PDB entry 8OTP | X-ray diffraction, 1.40 A resolution | chain AAA

# Chain AAA
Name: Carbonic anhydrase 2
Organism: Homo sapiens
Notes: EC 4.2.1.1
UniProt: P00918 (CAH2_HUMAN); the author numbering skips numbers that UniProt does not, so the offset changes along the chain: 1-125 = UniProt 1-125; 127-261 = UniProt 126-260
Chain sequence (260 residues; numbered 1 to 261; 1 number in that range is skipped by the numbering (no residue carries it; nothing is unmodelled there); the number before each row is that of its first residue):
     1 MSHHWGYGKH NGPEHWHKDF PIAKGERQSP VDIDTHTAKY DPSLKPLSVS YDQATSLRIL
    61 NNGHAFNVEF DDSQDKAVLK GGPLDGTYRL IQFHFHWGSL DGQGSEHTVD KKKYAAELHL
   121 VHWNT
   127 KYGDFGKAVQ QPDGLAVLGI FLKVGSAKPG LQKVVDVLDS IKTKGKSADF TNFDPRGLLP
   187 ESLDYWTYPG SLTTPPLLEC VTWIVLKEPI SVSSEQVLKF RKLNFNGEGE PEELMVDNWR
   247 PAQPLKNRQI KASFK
Not modelled in the structure: 1-2
UniProt features mapped onto this chain:
  - active site: H64 (Proton donor/acceptor)
  - binding site (Zn(2+)): H94, H96, H119
  - binding site (substrate): T199, T200
  - site: Y7 (Fine-tunes the proton-transfer properties of H-64), N62 (Fine-tunes the proton-transfer properties of H-64), N67 (Fine-tunes the proton-transfer properties of H-64), Q92 (Involved in the binding of some activators, including histamine and L-histidine)
  - modified residue: S2 (N-acetylserine), S166 (Phosphoserine), S173 (Phosphoserine)
Metal / ion sites: Zn2+: H94, H96, H119 (together with VZW)
Ligand contacts: VZW (1-cyclopropyl-6-fluoranyl-4-oxidanylidene-7-[4-(4-sulfamoylphenyl)carbonylpiperazin-1-yl]quinoline-3-carboxylic acid): N67, Q92, H94, H96, E106, H119, V121, F131, G132, V135, Q136, V143, S197, L198, T199, T200, P202, L204, W209

# Overview
Bound to chain AAA: compound VZW. H94, H96 and H119 coordinate Zn2+. UniProt lists active-site residue H64, 3
Zn2+-binding residues and substrate-binding residues T199 and T200.
Chain AAA is Carbonic anhydrase 2 (Homo sapiens); the structure, Crystal structure of human carbonic anhydrase
II with
1-cyclopropyl-6-fluoro-4-oxo-7-(4-(4-sulfamoylbenzoyl)piperazin-1-yl)-1,4-dihydroquinoline-3-carboxylic acid,
was determined by X-ray diffraction (same publication as 8OUB).
